PDB entry 6BSD | X-ray diffraction, 2.61 A resolution | chain A

== Chain A ==
Protein: Epithelial discoidin domain-containing receptor 1
Organism: Homo sapiens
Notes: EC 2.7.10.1; fragment: Protein kinase domain, residues 526-876
Reference sequence: Q08345 (DDR1_HUMAN), isoform Q08345-2; residue numbers follow UniProt; this construct covers 526-876
Sequence (351 residues; numbered 526 to 876; the number before each row is that of its first residue):
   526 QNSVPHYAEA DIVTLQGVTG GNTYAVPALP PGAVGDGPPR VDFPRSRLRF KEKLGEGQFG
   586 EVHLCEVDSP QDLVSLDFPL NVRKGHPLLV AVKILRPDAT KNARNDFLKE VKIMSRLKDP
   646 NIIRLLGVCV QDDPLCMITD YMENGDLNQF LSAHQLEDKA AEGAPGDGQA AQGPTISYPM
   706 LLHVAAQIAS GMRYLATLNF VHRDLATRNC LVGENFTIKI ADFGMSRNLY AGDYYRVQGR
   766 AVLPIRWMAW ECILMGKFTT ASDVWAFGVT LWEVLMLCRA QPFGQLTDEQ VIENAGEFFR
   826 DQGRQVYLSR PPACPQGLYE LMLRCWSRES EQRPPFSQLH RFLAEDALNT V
Unresolved in the structure: 526-566, 595-611, 686-697, 750-751, 876
Ligand contacts: Dasatinib (1N1; N-(2-chloro-6-methylphenyl)-2-({6-[4-(2-hydroxyethyl)piperazin-1-yl]-2-methylpyrimidin-4-yl}amino)-1,3-thiazole-5-carboxamide): Leu-579, Val-587, Ala-616, Val-617, Lys-618, Glu-635, Met-639, Ile-648, Met-662, Thr-664, Asp-665, Tyr-666, Met-667, Glu-668, Gly-670, Gln-674, Leu-736, Ala-746, Asp-747
What the authors report for this chain:
  - conformationally variable residues (order/disorder transition): Asp-747 to Gly-749, Met-750 to Arg-752
  - mutagenesis - D671N (9.3-fold), Y755A (7.5-fold), Y759A (7.8-fold): increased catalytic activity
  - mutagenesis - D671N, Y755A, Y759A: decreased stability (from molecular simulation)

== Summary ==
Chain A binds Dasatinib. The paper reports that D671N, Y755A and Y759A increase catalytic activity;
conformational variability at Asp-747 and Met-750.
Chain A is Epithelial discoidin domain-containing receptor 1 (Homo sapiens); the structure, DDR1 bound to
Dasatinib, was determined by X-ray diffraction together with 6BRJ from the same study.
